Entry 6M6I (electron microscopy, 4.05 A resolution (low resolution: residue-level contacts below are approximate; hydrogen-bond / salt-bridge calls are withheld)); this record covers chains L and Q of the 17 polymer chains in the assembly.

[Chain L (and Q)]
Name: Small capsomere-interacting protein
Organism: Human herpesvirus 2
Notes: chain Q of this document is another copy of the same molecule, construct and numbering; everything in this record applies to it too
Reference sequence: G9I257 (G9I257_HHV2); residues 1-112 here = UniProt positions 1-112
Amino-acid sequence (112 residues; numbered 1 to 112; the number before each row is that of its first residue):
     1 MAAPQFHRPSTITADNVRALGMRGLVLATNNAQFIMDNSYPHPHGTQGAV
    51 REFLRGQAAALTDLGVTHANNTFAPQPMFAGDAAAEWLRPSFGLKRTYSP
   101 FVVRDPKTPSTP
Not modelled in the structure: 1-2, 104-112

[Chain L / chain Q interface]
Residue-residue contacts (15):
  Phe6(L) with Trp87(Q)
  Ile12(L) with Leu88(Q)
  Thr29(L) with Ala84(Q); Arg89(Q)
  Asn30(L) with Ala84(Q); Arg89(Q)
  Ala32(L) with Ala84(Q)
  Gln33(L) with Ala84(Q)
  Phe34(L) with Asp82(Q); Ala83(Q); Ala84(Q)
  Met36(L) with Trp87(Q)
  Ala49(L) with Trp87(Q)
  Val50(L) with Trp87(Q)
  Phe53(L) with Leu88(Q)
Interface residues without a listed pair, chain L (13 interface residues in all): Pro9, Thr46
Interface residues without a listed pair, chain Q (7 interface residues in all): Ala85

[In short]
Chain L and chain Q form an interface of 13 and 7 residues respectively.
Chain L and chain Q are both Small capsomere-interacting protein (Human herpesvirus 2); the structure,
Structure of HSV2 B-capsid portal vertex, was determined by electron microscopy (same publication as 6M6G and
6M6H).
